Entry 8R8L (electron microscopy, 3.03 A resolution); this record covers chains A and C of the 3 polymer chains in the assembly.

Chain A (and C):
Molecule: Peptide 2k
Organism: Tick-borne encephalitis virus (STRAIN SOFJIN)
Notes: chain C of this document is another copy of the same molecule, construct and numbering; everything in this record applies to it too
UniProtKB: P07720 (POLG_TBEVS); residues 1-396 here correspond to UniProt positions 281-676 (UniProt number = residue number + 280)
Amino-acid sequence (396 residues; numbered 1 to 396; the number before each row is that of its first residue):
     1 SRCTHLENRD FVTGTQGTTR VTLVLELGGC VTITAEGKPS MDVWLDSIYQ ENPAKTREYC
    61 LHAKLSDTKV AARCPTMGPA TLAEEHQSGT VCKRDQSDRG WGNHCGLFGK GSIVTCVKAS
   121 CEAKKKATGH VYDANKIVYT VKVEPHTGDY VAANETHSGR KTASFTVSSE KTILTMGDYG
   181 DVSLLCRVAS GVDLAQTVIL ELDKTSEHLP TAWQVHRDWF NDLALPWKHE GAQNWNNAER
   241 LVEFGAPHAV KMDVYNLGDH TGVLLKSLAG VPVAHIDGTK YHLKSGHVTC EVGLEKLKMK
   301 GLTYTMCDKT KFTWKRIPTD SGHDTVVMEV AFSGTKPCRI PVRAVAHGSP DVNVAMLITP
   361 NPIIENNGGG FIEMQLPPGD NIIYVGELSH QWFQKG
Unresolved in the structure: 14-18 (chain C: fully traced)
Construct notes: conflict K171 (Arg451 in P07720), H260 (Gln540 in P07720), I358 (Met638 in P07720), I363 (Thr643 in P07720)
Disulfides: C3-C30, C60-C121, C74-C105, C92-C116, C186-C290, C307-C338
Covalent attachments: N-acetylglucosamine (NAG) linked to N154
From the paper describing this entry:
  - post-translational modification sites: N154
  - conformationally variable residues (order/disorder transition): G14 to T18

Chain A / chain C interface:
Residue-residue contacts (60):
  T4(A) with F108(C)
  E7(A) with D98(C)
  L65(A) with H208(C)
  D98(A) with E7(C)
  W101(A) with Y150(C); R316(C); E329(C); F371(C), hydrophobic
  G102(A) with Y150(C); A152(C); A153(C), hydrogen bond (backbone-backbone)
  H104(A) with A152(C); N154(C), hydrogen bond
  G106(A) with R316(C), hydrogen bond (backbone-side chain)
  L107(A) with T319(C)
  F108(A) with T4(C); R316(C); T319(C); D320(C); S321(C); V327(C), hydrophobic
  Y150(A) with W101(C), hydrogen bond (side chain-backbone); G102(C)
  A152(A) with G102(C); H104(C)
  A153(A) with G102(C), hydrogen bond (backbone-backbone)
  N154(A) with H104(C)
  H208(A) with L65(C), hydrogen bond (side chain-backbone); V254(C); Y255(C); N256(C), hydrogen bond (backbone-backbone)
  L209(A) with Y255(C), hydrophobic; N256(C)
  P210(A) with Y255(C)
  E243(A) with A269(C); G270(C)
  V254(A) with H208(C)
  Y255(A) with H208(C); L209(C), hydrophobic; P210(C)
  N256(A) with H208(C), hydrogen bond (backbone-backbone); L209(C)
  L257(A) with G262(C); L265(C)
  G258(A) with L265(C)
  D259(A) with D259(C); G262(C), hydrogen bond (backbone-backbone)
  H260(A) with K266(C)
  G262(A) with L257(C); D259(C), hydrogen bond (backbone-backbone)
  V263(A) with G262(C); V263(C), hydrophobic
  L265(A) with L257(C); G258(C)
  R316(A) with W101(C); G106(C), hydrogen bond (side chain-backbone); F108(C)
  T319(A) with L107(C)
  D320(A) with F108(C)
  S321(A) with F108(C)
Interface residues without a listed pair, chain A (39 interface residues in all): H5, T68, C105, T261, G322, V327, E329
Interface residues without a listed pair, chain C (42 interface residues in all): H5, T68, N103, C105, H260, M328

Overview:
Chain A and chain C form an interface of 39 and 42 residues respectively; the contacts include 11 hydrogen
bonds. Among the polar pairs are H104(A)-N154(C), G106(A)-R316(C) and Y150(A)-W101(C). N-acetylglucosamine is
covalently linked to N154(A). The paper reports a modification site at N154(A); conformational variability at
G14(A).
Chain A and chain C are both Peptide 2k (Tick-borne encephalitis virus (STRAIN SOFJIN)); the structure, The
structure of inactivated mature tick-borne encephalitis virus, was determined by electron microscopy together
with 8QRH from the same study.
